Entry 1L3T (X-ray diffraction, 1.70 A resolution); this record covers chains C and A of the 3 polymer chains in the assembly.

Chain C:
Molecule: 16-nt DNA strand
Sequence (16 nucleotides; numbered -1 to 14; the number before each row is that of its first residue; numbers below 1 keep their minus sign (DG-1 is residue -1)):
    -1 GACGTACGTGATCGCA
Disordered / not traced: -1 to 2

Chain A:
Protein: DNA Polymerase I
From: Geobacillus stearothermophilus
Notes: EC 2.7.7.7; fragment: Bacillus Fragment (analogous to the E. coli Klenow Fragment)
Reference sequence: P52026 (DPO1_BACST); numbering as in UniProt (aligned over 304-876)
Sequence (580 residues; numbered 297 to 876; the number before each row is that of its first residue):
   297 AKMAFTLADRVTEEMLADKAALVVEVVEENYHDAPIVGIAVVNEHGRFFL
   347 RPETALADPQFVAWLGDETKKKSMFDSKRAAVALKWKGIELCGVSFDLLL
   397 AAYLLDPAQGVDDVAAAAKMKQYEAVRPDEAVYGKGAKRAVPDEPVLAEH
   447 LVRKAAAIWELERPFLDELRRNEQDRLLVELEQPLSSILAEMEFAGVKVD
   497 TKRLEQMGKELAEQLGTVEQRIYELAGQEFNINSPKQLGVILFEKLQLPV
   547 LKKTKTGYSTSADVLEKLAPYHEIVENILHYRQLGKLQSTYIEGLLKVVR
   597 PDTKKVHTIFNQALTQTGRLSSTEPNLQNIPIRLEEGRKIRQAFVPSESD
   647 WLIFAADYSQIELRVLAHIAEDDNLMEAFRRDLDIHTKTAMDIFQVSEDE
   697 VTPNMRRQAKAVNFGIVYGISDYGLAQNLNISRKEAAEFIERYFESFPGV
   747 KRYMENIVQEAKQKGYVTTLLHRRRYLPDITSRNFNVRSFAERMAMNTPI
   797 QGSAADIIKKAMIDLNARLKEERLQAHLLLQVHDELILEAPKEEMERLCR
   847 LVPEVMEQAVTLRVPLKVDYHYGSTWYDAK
Metal / ion sites: Mg2+: Asp653, Tyr654, Asp830
From the paper describing this entry:
  - Mg2+ coordination: Asp653, Asp830
  - binding site for the 10-nt DNA strand: Asp830

Chain C / chain A interface:
Pairs across the interface (43; chain C residue first):
  DT3(C) with Ala707(A), base contact; Gly711(A), base contact; Tyr714(A), sugar contact; Ile716(A), base contact; Asn724(A), base contact; Arg789(A), hydrogen bond to the phosphate
  DA4(C) with Tyr714(A), stacking on the base; Phe786(A), phosphate contact; Arg789(A), salt bridge to the phosphate; Asn793(A), sugar contact; Gln797(A), base contact
  DC5(C) with Gln612(A), phosphate contact; Thr613(A), sugar contact; Arg615(A), hydrogen bond to the base; Arg771(A), salt bridge to the phosphate; Phe786(A), phosphate contact; Met790(A), phosphate contact; Gln797(A), hydrogen bond to the sugar
  DG6(C) with Leu610(A), sugar contact; Thr611(A), phosphate contact; Gln612(A), hydrogen bond to the phosphate; Ser617(A), phosphate contact; Asn625(A), base contact
  DT7(C) with Leu610(A), phosphate contact; Ser617(A), hydrogen bond to the phosphate; Ser618(A), sugar contact; Thr619(A), sugar contact; Asn622(A), hydrogen bond to the sugar; Asn625(A), base contact
  DG8(C) with Lys582(A), base contact; Thr619(A), phosphate contact; Glu620(A), hydrogen bond to the phosphate
  DA9(C) with Ser585(A), phosphate contact; Thr586(A), sugar contact
  DT10(C) with Asn529(A), phosphate contact; Ser585(A), hydrogen bond to the phosphate
  DC11(C) with Asn527(A), sugar contact; Asn529(A), sugar contact; Ser530(A), hydrogen bond to the phosphate
  DG12(C) with Ser530(A), hydrogen bond to the phosphate; Lys532(A), phosphate contact; Gln533(A), hydrogen bond to the phosphate
  DC13(C) with Lys532(A), salt bridge to the phosphate
Interface residues without a listed pair, chain A (34 interface residues in all): Glu589, Phe710, Ser717, Gly720

Overview:
The interface between chain C and chain A involves 11 residues on one side and 34 on the other; the contacts
include 11 hydrogen bonds, 3 salt bridges and 1 aromatic stacking contact. Polar pairs include
DC5(C)-Arg615(A), DC5(C)-Gln797(A) and DT7(C)-Asn622(A). From the paper: a binding site for the 10-nt DNA
strand at Asp830(A); Mg2+ coordination by Asp653(A) and Asp830(A).
Chain C is a 16-nt DNA strand and chain A is DNA Polymerase I (Geobacillus stearothermophilus); the structure,
Crystal Structure of Bacillus DNA Polymerase I Fragment product complex with 10 base pairs of duplex ..., was
determined by X-ray diffraction (same publication as 1L3S, 1L3U, 1L3V, 1L5U and 1LV5).
